Entry 8PR4 (electron microscopy, 3.50 A resolution); this record covers chains W and X of the 6 polymer chains in the assembly.

== Chain W ==
Molecule: Dynactin subunit 5
From: Sus scrofa
UniProtKB: A0A286ZK88 (A0A286ZK88_PIG); residue numbers follow UniProt; this construct covers 1-182
Amino-acid sequence (182 residues; each row starts with the number of its first residue):
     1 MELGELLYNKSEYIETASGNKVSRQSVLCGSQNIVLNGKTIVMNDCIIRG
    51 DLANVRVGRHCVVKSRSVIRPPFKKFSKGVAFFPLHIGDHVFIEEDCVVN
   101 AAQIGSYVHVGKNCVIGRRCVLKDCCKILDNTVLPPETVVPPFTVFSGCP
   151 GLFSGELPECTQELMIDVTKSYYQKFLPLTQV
Not modelled in the structure: 180-182

== Chain X ==
Molecule: C-Jun-amino-terminal kinase-interacting protein 3
From: Homo sapiens
UniProtKB: Q9UPT6 (JIP3_HUMAN); residues 1-560 here = UniProt positions 1-560
Amino-acid sequence (581 residues; numbered -6 to 574; the number before each row is that of its first residue; numbers below 1 keep their minus sign (Ser-6 is residue -6)):
    -6 SNIEFLKMMEIQMDEGGGVVVYQDDYCSGSVMSERVSGLAGSIYREFERL
    44 IHCYDEEVVKELMPLVVNVLENLDSVLSENQEHEVELELLREDNEQLLTQ
    94 YEREKALRRQAEEKFIEFEDALEQEKKELQIQVEHYEFQTRQLELKAKNY
   144 ADQISRLEERESEMKKEYNALHQRHTEMIQTYVEHIERSKMQQVGGNSQT
   194 ESSLPGRRKERPTSLNVFPLADGTVRAQIGGKLVPAGDHWHLSDLGQLQS
   244 SSSYQCPQDEMSESGQSSAAATPSTTGTKSNTPTSSVPSAAVTPLNESLQ
   294 PLGDYGVGSKNSKRAREKRDSRNMEVQVTQEMRNVSIGMGSSDEWSDVQD
   344 IIDSTPELDMCPETRLDRTGSSPTQGIVNKAFGINTDSLYHELSTAGSEV
   394 IGDVDEGADLLGEFSVRDDFFGMGKEVGNLLLENSQLLETKNALNVVKND
   444 LIAKVDQLSGEQEVLRGELEAAKQAKVKLENRIKELEEELKRVKSEAIIA
   494 RREPKEEAEDVSSYLCTESDKIPMAQRRRFTRVEMARVLMERNQYKERLM
   544 ELQEAVRWTEMIRASREGSGSGRWSHPQFEK
Not modelled in the structure: -6 to 373, 468-517, 552-574
Differences from the reference sequence: expression tag (-6 to 0, 561-574)
Reported in the primary citation:
  - mutagenesis - L382A/Y383A/E385A: abolished binding to pointed end
  - disease-associated variants - L444P: abolished binding to Arf6
  - mutagenesis - L444P: unchanged binding to pointed end

== How chain W and chain X interact ==
Contacting residue pairs - 28 pairs, chain W then chain X:
  Ile14(W) - Leu386(X)  hydrophobic
  Ser18(W) - Ala374(X)
  Ser18(W) - Asn378(X)
  Ser23(W) - Val397(X)
  Arg24(W) - Glu392(X)
  Arg24(W) - Asp396(X)  salt bridge
  Arg24(W) - Val397(X)
  Ser26(W) - Val397(X)
  Val27(W) - Val397(X)
  Leu28(W) - Leu382(X)  hydrophobic
  Leu28(W) - Val397(X)  hydrogen bond (backbone-backbone)
  Leu28(W) - Asp398(X)
  Cys29(W) - Asp398(X)
  Gly30(W) - Asp398(X)  hydrogen bond (backbone-side chain)
  Ser31(W) - Leu382(X)
  Ser31(W) - Tyr383(X)  hydrogen bond (side chain-backbone)
  Ser31(W) - Asp398(X)  hydrogen bond (backbone-side chain)
  Gln32(W) - Ser381(X)
  Gln32(W) - Tyr383(X)
  Gln32(W) - Leu403(X)
  Ile34(W) - Ser381(X)
  Ile34(W) - Leu382(X)  hydrogen bond (backbone-backbone)
  Val35(W) - Asn378(X)
  Leu36(W) - Glu385(X)
  Asn37(W) - Ile377(X)
  Asn37(W) - Asn378(X)
  Pro84(W) - Glu544(X)
  Pro84(W) - Ala548(X)  hydrophobic
Also at the interface, not in a pair above, chain W (21 interface residues in all): Thr16, Ala17, Asn20, Asn54, Phe83
Also at the interface, not in a pair above, chain X (19 interface residues in all): Thr379, Val393, Arg541, Trp551
From the paper, about this interface:
  - interface residues, chain X: Leu382(X)

== Overview ==
21 residues of chain W face 19 of chain X across their interface; the contacts include 5 hydrogen bonds and 1
salt bridge. Polar pairs include Arg24(W)-Asp396(X), Gly30(W)-Asp398(X) and Ser31(W)-Tyr383(X). The paper
reports that L382A/Y383A/E385A of chain X abolish binding to pointed end; the interface residue Leu382(X).
Chain W is Dynactin subunit 5 (Sus scrofa) and chain X is C-Jun-amino-terminal kinase-interacting protein 3
(Homo sapiens); the structure, Dynactin pointed end bound to JIP3, was determined by electron microscopy
together with 8PQW, 8PQY, 8PQZ, 8PR0, 8PR1, 8PR2 and 8PR3 from the same study.
